6E1M - chains A and B; structure by electron microscopy, 3.30 A resolution.

[Chain A (and B)]
Protein: Two pore calcium channel protein 1
From: Arabidopsis thaliana
Notes: chain B of this document is another copy of the same molecule, construct and numbering; everything in this record applies to it too
UniProt: Q94KI8 (TPC1_ARATH); residue numbers follow UniProt; this construct covers 12-733
Sequence (727 residues; each row starts with the number of its first residue):
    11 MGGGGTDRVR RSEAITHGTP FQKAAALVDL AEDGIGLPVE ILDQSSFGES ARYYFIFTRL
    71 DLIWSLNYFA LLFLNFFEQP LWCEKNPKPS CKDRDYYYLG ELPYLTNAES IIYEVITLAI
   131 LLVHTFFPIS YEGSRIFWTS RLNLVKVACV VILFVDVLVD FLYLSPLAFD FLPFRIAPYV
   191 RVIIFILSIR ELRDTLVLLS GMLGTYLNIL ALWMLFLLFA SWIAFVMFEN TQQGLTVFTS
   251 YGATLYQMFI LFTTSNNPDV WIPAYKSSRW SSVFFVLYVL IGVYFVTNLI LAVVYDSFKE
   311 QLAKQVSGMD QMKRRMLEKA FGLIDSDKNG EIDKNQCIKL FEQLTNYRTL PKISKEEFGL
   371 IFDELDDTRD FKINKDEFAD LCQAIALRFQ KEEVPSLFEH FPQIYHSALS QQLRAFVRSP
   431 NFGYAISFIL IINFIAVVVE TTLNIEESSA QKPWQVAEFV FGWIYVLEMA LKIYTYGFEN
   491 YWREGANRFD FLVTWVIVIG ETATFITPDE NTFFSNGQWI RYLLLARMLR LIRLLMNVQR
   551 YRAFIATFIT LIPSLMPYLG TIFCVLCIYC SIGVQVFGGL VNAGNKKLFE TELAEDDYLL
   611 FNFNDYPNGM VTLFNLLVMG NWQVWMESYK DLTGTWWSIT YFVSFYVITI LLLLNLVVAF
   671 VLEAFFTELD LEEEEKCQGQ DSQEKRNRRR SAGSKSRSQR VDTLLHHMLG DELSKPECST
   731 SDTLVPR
Unresolved in the structure: 11-21, 174-182, 407-547, 708-737
Construct notes: initiating methionine (11); engineered mutation Asn240 (Asp in Q94KI8), Asn454 (Asp in Q94KI8), Gln528 (Glu in Q94KI8); expression tag (734-737)
Modified positions: Ser22 (phosphoserine; SEP); Thr26 (phosphothreonine; TPO); Thr29 (phosphothreonine; TPO)
Ion coordination: Ca2+ site 1: Asp335, Asn339, Glu341; Ca2+ site 2 near Glu374 (its only coordinating residue here)
Residues lining bound ligands: 1,2-diacyl-glycerol-3-sn-phosphate (3PH): Phe79, Phe83, Phe87, Phe195, Ile199, Arg200, Glu201, Leu202, Pro563, Met566, Pro567, Leu569, Gly570, Phe573
What the authors report for this chain:
  - post-translational modification sites: Ser22, Thr26, Thr29 (citing earlier work)
  - Ca2+ coordination through a water molecule: Asp606
  - conformationally variable residues (side-chain flip): Asp606
  - contacts within the chain: Glu366-Glu694 (hydrogen bond), Asp691-Arg696, Ile371-Asn697 (backbone contact), Gln688-Arg700, Glu684-Arg707

[Interface between chain A and chain B]
Pairs across the interface (117):
  Leu109(A) - Arg279(B)
  Asn218(A) - Arg550(B)
  Asn218(A) - Tyr551(B)
  Ile219(A) - Phe554(B)  hydrophobic
  Ala221(A) - Tyr551(B)
  Leu222(A) - Tyr551(B)  hydrophobic
  Leu222(A) - Phe554(B)  hydrophobic
  Thr264(A) - Val628(B)
  Thr264(A) - Gly630(B)
  Asn267(A) - Val628(B)
  Asn267(A) - Gly630(B)
  Pro268(A) - Tyr608(B)
  Pro268(A) - Gly630(B)
  Asp269(A) - Tyr608(B)
  Asp269(A) - Asn631(B)
  Trp271(A) - Phe611(B)  hydrophobic
  Trp271(A) - Val621(B)  hydrophobic
  Trp271(A) - Asn625(B)
  Ile272(A) - Asp607(B)
  Ile272(A) - Tyr608(B)  hydrophobic
  Ile272(A) - Phe611(B)  hydrophobic
  Tyr275(A) - Leu610(B)  hydrophobic
  Tyr275(A) - Phe611(B)  hydrophobic
  Tyr275(A) - Asn618(B)
  Lys276(A) - Asp607(B)  salt bridge
  Arg279(A) - Leu109(B)  hydrogen bond (side chain-backbone)
  Arg279(A) - Leu610(B)
  Val286(A) - Phe624(B)
  Val289(A) - Val628(B)  hydrophobic
  Leu290(A) - Phe624(B)  hydrophobic
  Ile291(A) - Phe558(B)  hydrophobic
  Tyr294(A) - Leu627(B)  hydrogen bond (side chain-backbone)
  Tyr294(A) - Val628(B)
  Tyr294(A) - Leu663(B)
  Tyr294(A) - Val667(B)
  Phe295(A) - Phe558(B)  hydrophobic
  Phe295(A) - Leu561(B)
  Phe295(A) - Leu565(B)  hydrophobic
  Phe295(A) - Leu569(B)  hydrophobic
  Val296(A) - Phe558(B)  hydrophobic
  Asn298(A) - Val667(B)
  Asn298(A) - Val668(B)
  Asn298(A) - Val671(B)
  Leu299(A) - Phe554(B)  hydrophobic
  Leu299(A) - Thr557(B)
  Leu299(A) - Phe558(B)  hydrophobic
  Leu299(A) - Val671(B)  hydrophobic
  Leu299(A) - Phe675(B)  hydrophobic
  Ala302(A) - Leu672(B)  hydrophobic
  Ala302(A) - Phe675(B)  hydrophobic
  Val303(A) - Phe675(B)  hydrophobic
  Tyr305(A) - Phe676(B)  hydrophobic
  Asp306(A) - Phe675(B)
  Asp306(A) - Phe676(B)
  Asp306(A) - Leu679(B)
  Arg550(A) - Asn218(B)
  Tyr551(A) - Asn218(B)
  Tyr551(A) - Ala221(B)
  Tyr551(A) - Leu222(B)  hydrophobic
  Phe554(A) - Ile219(B)  hydrophobic
  Phe554(A) - Leu222(B)  hydrophobic
  Phe554(A) - Leu299(B)  hydrophobic
  Thr557(A) - Leu299(B)
  Phe558(A) - Ile291(B)  hydrophobic
  Phe558(A) - Phe295(B)  hydrophobic
  Phe558(A) - Val296(B)  hydrophobic
  Phe558(A) - Leu299(B)  hydrophobic
  Leu561(A) - Phe295(B)
  Leu565(A) - Phe295(B)  hydrophobic
  Leu569(A) - Phe295(B)  hydrophobic
  Asp607(A) - Ile272(B)
  Asp607(A) - Lys276(B)  salt bridge
  Tyr608(A) - Pro268(B)
  Tyr608(A) - Asp269(B)
  Tyr608(A) - Ile272(B)  hydrophobic
  Leu610(A) - Tyr275(B)  hydrophobic
  Leu610(A) - Arg279(B)
  Phe611(A) - Trp271(B)  hydrophobic
  Phe611(A) - Ile272(B)  hydrophobic
  Phe611(A) - Tyr275(B)  hydrophobic
  Val621(A) - Trp271(B)  hydrophobic
  Val621(A) - Tyr275(B)
  Phe624(A) - Val286(B)
  Phe624(A) - Leu290(B)  hydrophobic
  Asn625(A) - Asn267(B)
  Asn625(A) - Trp271(B)
  Leu627(A) - Tyr294(B)  hydrogen bond (backbone-side chain)
  Val628(A) - Thr264(B)
  Val628(A) - Asn267(B)
  Val628(A) - Val289(B)  hydrophobic
  Val628(A) - Tyr294(B)
  Gly630(A) - Thr264(B)
  Gly630(A) - Pro268(B)
  Asn631(A) - Asp269(B)
  Asn631(A) - Asn631(B)
  Trp635(A) - Pro268(B)  hydrophobic
  Leu663(A) - Tyr294(B)
  Val667(A) - Tyr294(B)
  Val667(A) - Asn298(B)
  Val668(A) - Asn298(B)
  Val671(A) - Asn298(B)
  Val671(A) - Leu299(B)  hydrophobic
  Leu672(A) - Ala302(B)  hydrophobic
  Leu672(A) - Leu672(B)  hydrophobic
  Phe675(A) - Leu299(B)  hydrophobic
  Phe675(A) - Ala302(B)  hydrophobic
  Phe675(A) - Val303(B)  hydrophobic
  Phe675(A) - Asp306(B)
  Phe676(A) - Tyr305(B)  hydrophobic
  Phe676(A) - Asp306(B)
  Leu679(A) - Asp306(B)
  Lys705(A) - Ser706(B)
  Ser706(A) - Lys705(B)
  Ser706(A) - Ser706(B)
  Ser706(A) - Arg707(B)
  Arg707(A) - Lys309(B)
  Arg707(A) - Ser706(B)
Interface residues without a listed pair, chain A (63 interface residues in all): Ser282, Leu301, Ile555, Asp606, Asn618
Interface residues without a listed pair, chain B (66 interface residues in all): Gly110, Glu111, Ser282, Leu301, Ile555, Asp606, Trp635

[Overview]
63 residues of chain A face 66 of chain B across their interface; the contacts include 3 hydrogen bonds and 2
salt bridges. Polar contacts include Lys276(A)-Asp607(B), Arg279(A)-Leu109(B) and Tyr294(A)-Leu627(B). Chain A
binds 1,2-diacyl-glycerol-3-sn-phosphate. Asp335(A), Asn339(A) and Glu341(A) form the Ca2+ site 1. From the
paper: water-mediated Ca2+ coordination by Asp606(A); modification sites Ser22(A), Thr26(A) and Thr29(A).
Chain A and chain B are both Two pore calcium channel protein 1 (Arabidopsis thaliana); the structure,
Structure of AtTPC1(DDE) reconstituted in saposin A, was determined by electron microscopy (same publication
as 6CX0, 6E1K, 6E1N and 6E1P).
